Entry 9FHG (X-ray diffraction, 3.00 A resolution); this record covers chains C and E of the 5 polymer chains in the assembly.

== Chain C ==
Name: Multidrug efflux pump subunit AcrB
Organism: Escherichia coli K-12
UniProtKB: P31224 (ACRB_ECOLI); residues 1-1049 here = UniProt positions 1-1049
Chain sequence (1057 residues; numbered 1 to 1057; the number before each row is that of its first residue):
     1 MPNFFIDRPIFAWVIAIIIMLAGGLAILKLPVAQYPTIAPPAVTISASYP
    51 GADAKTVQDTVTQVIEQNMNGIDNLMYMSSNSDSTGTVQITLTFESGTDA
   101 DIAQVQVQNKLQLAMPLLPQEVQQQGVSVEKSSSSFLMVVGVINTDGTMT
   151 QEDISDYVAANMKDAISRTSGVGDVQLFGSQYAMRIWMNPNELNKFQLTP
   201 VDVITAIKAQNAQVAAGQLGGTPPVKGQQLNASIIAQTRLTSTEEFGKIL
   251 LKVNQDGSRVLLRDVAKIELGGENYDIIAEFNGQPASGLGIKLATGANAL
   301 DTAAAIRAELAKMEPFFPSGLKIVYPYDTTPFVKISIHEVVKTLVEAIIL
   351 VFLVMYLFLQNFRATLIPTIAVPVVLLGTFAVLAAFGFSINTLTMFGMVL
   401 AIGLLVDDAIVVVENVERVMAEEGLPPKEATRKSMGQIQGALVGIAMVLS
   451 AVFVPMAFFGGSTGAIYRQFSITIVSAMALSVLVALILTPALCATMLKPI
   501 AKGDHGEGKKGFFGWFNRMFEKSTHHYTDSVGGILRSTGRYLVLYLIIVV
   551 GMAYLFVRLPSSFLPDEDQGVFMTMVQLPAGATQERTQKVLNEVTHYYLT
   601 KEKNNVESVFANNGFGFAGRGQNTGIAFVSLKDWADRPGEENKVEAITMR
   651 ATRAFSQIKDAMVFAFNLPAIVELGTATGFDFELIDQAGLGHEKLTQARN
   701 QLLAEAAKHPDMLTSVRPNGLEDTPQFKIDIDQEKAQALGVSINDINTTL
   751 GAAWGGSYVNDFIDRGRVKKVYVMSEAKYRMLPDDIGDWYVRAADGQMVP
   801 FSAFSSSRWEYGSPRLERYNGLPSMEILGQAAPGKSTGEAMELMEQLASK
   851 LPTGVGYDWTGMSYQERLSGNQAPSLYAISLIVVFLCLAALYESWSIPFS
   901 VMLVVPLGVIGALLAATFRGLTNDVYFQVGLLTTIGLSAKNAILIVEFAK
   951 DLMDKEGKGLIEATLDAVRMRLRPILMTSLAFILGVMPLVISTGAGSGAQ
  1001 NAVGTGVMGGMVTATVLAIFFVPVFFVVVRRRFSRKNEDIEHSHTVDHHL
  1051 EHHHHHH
Not modelled in the structure: 1034-1057
Construct notes: engineered mutation Asn-612 (Val in P31224); expression tag (1050-1057)
UniProt features mapped onto this chain:
  - mutagenesis: His-526 (H526Y: Partially restores chloramphenicol resistance to an AcrZ G30R mutant)
What the authors report for this chain:
  - mutagenesis - V612N: increased growth in response to phenicols and linezolid
  - mutagenesis - V612N: decreased growth in response to many of the tested drugs

== Chain E ==
Name: Darpin
Organism: synthetic construct
Notes: antibody fragment or engineered binder
Chain sequence (169 residues; each row starts with the number of its first residue):
     1 MRGSHHHHHHGSDLGKKLLEAARAGRDDEVRILMANGADVNAADVVGWTP
    51 LHLAAYWGHLEIVEVLLKNGADVNAYDTLGSTPLHLAAHFGHLEIVEVLL
   101 KNGADVNAKDDNGITPLHLAANRGHLEIVEVLLKYGADVNAQDKFGKTAF
   151 DISINNGNEDLAEILQKLN
Not modelled in the structure: 1-14, 167-169

== Interface between chain C and chain E ==
Contacting residue pairs (11; chain C residue first):
  Gln-229(C) with Val-45(E)
  Leu-230(C) with Val-45(E), hydrophobic
  Lys-248(C) with Asn-155(E); Asn-156(E), hydrogen bond
  Arg-259(C) with Lys-147(E); Asn-155(E)
  Leu-261(C) with Asn-155(E)
  Arg-263(C) with Ile-154(E); Asn-155(E), hydrogen bond (side chain-backbone); Asn-156(E); Gly-157(E)
Interface residues without a listed pair, chain E (8 interface residues in all): Val-46, Asn-122

== Overview ==
6 residues of chain C and 8 residues of chain E are in contact, with 2 hydrogen bonds. Among the polar pairs
are Lys-248(C)/Asn-156(E) and Arg-263(C)/Asn-155(E). From the paper: V612N of chain C increases growth in
response to phenicols and linezolid; V612N of chain C reduces growth in response to many of the tested drugs.
Chain C is Multidrug efflux pump subunit AcrB (Escherichia coli K-12) and chain E is Darpin (synthetic
construct); the structure, Crystallographic structure of AcrB V612N in LTO state, was determined by X-ray
diffraction, deposited together with 9FE2, 9FE3, 9FHC and 9FHJ.
